PDB entry 2VSH | X-ray diffraction, 2.00 A resolution | chains A and B

Chain A (and B):
Molecule: 2-C-methyl-D-erythritol 4-phosphate cytidylyltransferase
Organism: Streptococcus pneumoniae
Notes: EC 2.7.7.60; chain B of this document is another copy of the same molecule, construct and numbering; everything in this record applies to it too
UniProtKB: A5MSS9 (A5MSS9_STRPN); residue numbers follow UniProt; this construct covers 1-235
Sequence (236 residues; each row starts with the number of its first residue; numbering starts at 0):
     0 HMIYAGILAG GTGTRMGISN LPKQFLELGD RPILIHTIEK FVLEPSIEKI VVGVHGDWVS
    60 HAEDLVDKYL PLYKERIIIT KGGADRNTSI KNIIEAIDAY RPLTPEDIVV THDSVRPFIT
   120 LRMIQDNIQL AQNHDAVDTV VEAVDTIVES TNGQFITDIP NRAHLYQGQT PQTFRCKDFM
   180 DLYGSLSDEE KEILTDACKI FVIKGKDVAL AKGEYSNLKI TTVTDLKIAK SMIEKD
Unresolved in the structure: 10-20, 234-235 (chain B: 10-20, 233-235)
Metal / ion sites: Ca2+ near D97 (its only coordinating residue here)
From the paper describing this entry:
  - self-association interface (contacts with another copy of this molecule): V140 to G167
  - Ca2+ coordination: D97
  - specificity-determining residues: D137, T145, G167 (proposed by the authors, not directly observed)

Chain A / chain B interface:
Contacting residue pairs (62):
  D137(A) - V147(B)
  D137(A) - I155(B)
  D144(A) - Q166(B)
  T145(A) - Y165(B)
  T145(A) - Q166(B)
  T145(A) - G167(B)  hydrogen bond (backbone-backbone)
  I146(A) - L164(B)  hydrophobic
  I146(A) - Y165(B)
  V147(A) - D137(B)
  V147(A) - H163(B)
  V147(A) - L164(B)
  V147(A) - Y165(B)  hydrogen bond (backbone-backbone)
  V147(A) - L209(B)  hydrophobic
  E148(A) - H163(B)
  S149(A) - H163(B)  hydrogen bond (backbone-backbone)
  S149(A) - Y165(B)
  S149(A) - L209(B)
  T150(A) - H163(B)
  G152(A) - Y165(B)
  Q153(A) - A208(B)
  Q153(A) - L209(B)  hydrogen bond (backbone-backbone)
  F154(A) - D206(B)
  F154(A) - V207(B)
  I155(A) - D137(B)
  I155(A) - V201(B)  hydrophobic
  I155(A) - V207(B)  hydrogen bond (backbone-backbone)
  I155(A) - L209(B)  hydrophobic
  I158(A) - K198(B)
  I158(A) - V201(B)  hydrophobic
  H163(A) - V147(B)
  H163(A) - E148(B)
  H163(A) - S149(B)  hydrogen bond (backbone-backbone)
  H163(A) - T150(B)
  L164(A) - I146(B)  hydrophobic
  L164(A) - V147(B)
  Y165(A) - I146(B)
  Y165(A) - V147(B)  hydrogen bond (backbone-backbone)
  Y165(A) - S149(B)
  Y165(A) - G152(B)
  Q166(A) - D144(B)  hydrogen bond
  Q166(A) - T145(B)
  G167(A) - T145(B)  hydrogen bond (backbone-backbone)
  I192(A) - N160(B)
  D195(A) - T145(B)
  D195(A) - I158(B)
  C197(A) - I158(B)  hydrophobic
  K198(A) - I158(B)  hydrogen bond (side chain-backbone)
  V201(A) - I155(B)  hydrophobic
  D206(A) - F154(B)
  V207(A) - F154(B)
  V207(A) - I155(B)  hydrogen bond (backbone-backbone)
  A208(A) - Q153(B)
  L209(A) - S149(B)
  L209(A) - G152(B)
  L209(A) - Q153(B)  hydrogen bond (backbone-backbone)
  L209(A) - I155(B)  hydrophobic
  T223(A) - I227(B)
  T223(A) - M231(B)
  K226(A) - I227(B)
  K226(A) - S230(B)  hydrogen bond
  I227(A) - I227(B)  hydrophobic
  S230(A) - K226(B)
Also at the interface, not in a pair above, chain A (33 interface residues in all): V139, D157
Also at the interface, not in a pair above, chain B (33 interface residues in all): V139, D157, P159, D195

Overview:
Chain A and chain B each contribute 33 residues to their interface, with 13 hydrogen bonds. Polar pairs
include Q166(A)-D144(B), K198(A)-I158(B) and K226(A)-S230(B). The paper reports Ca2+ coordination by D97(A);
specificity determinants D137(A), T145(A) and G167(A).
Chain A and chain B are both 2-C-methyl-D-erythritol 4-phosphate cytidylyltransferase (Streptococcus
pneumoniae); the structure, Synthesis of CDP-activated ribitol for teichoic acid precursors in Streptococcus
pneumoniae, was determined by X-ray diffraction together with 2VSI from the same study.
